Entry 2YJK (X-ray diffraction, 2.00 A resolution); this record covers chains C and E of the 12 polymer chains in the assembly.

Chain C (and E):
Name: AFP
From: Microbacterium arborescens
Notes: chain E of this document is another copy of the same molecule, construct and numbering; everything in this record applies to it too
UniProtKB: Q1X6M4 (Q1X6M4_9MICO); residues -2 to 158 here correspond to UniProt positions 1-161 (UniProt number = residue number + 3)
Sequence (161 residues; each row starts with the number of its first residue; numbers below 1 keep their minus sign (Met-2 is residue -2)):
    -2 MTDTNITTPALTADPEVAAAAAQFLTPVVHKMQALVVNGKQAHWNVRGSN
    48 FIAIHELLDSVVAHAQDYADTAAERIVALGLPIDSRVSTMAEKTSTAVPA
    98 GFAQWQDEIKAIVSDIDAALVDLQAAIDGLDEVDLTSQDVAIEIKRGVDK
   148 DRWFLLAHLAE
Unresolved in the structure: -2 to 1 (chain E: -2 to 6)
Ion coordination: Iron(II) oxide Fe site 1: His40 (shared with 2 residues of chain I); Iron(II) oxide Fe site 2: Asp67, Glu71 (shared with 1 residue of chain I)
Ligand contacts: Iron(II) oxide (OFE): Lys37, His40, Trp41, His52, Asp56

How chain C and chain E interact:
Contacting residue pairs (29):
  Asn2(C) with Arg149(E)
  Ile3(C) with Arg149(E)
  Thr4(C) with Asp146(E); Arg149(E)
  Thr5(C) with Lys142(E); Asp146(E), hydrogen bond (backbone-side chain)
  Pro6(C) with Asp114(E); Leu117(E), hydrophobic; Val118(E); Gln121(E)
  Ala7(C) with Val118(E); Gln121(E)
  Thr68(C) with Arg143(E)
  Glu71(C) with Lys147(E), salt bridge; Trp150(E)
  Arg72(C) with Asp146(E), salt bridge
  Val74(C) with Trp150(E)
  Ala75(C) with Asp146(E); Trp150(E), hydrophobic
  Leu132(C) with Asp128(E); Gln135(E)
  Thr133(C) with Ile124(E); Lys142(E); Arg143(E)
  Asp136(C) with Asp136(E); Ile139(E); Arg143(E), salt bridge
  Val137(C) with Arg143(E)
  Glu140(C) with Arg143(E), salt bridge
Also at the interface, not in a pair above, chain E (16 interface residues in all): Leu153

Summary:
Chain C and chain E each contribute 16 residues to their interface; the contacts include 1 hydrogen bond and 4
salt bridges. Polar pairs include Glu71(C)-Lys147(E), Arg72(C)-Asp146(E) and Asp136(C)-Arg143(E). Bound to
chain C: Iron(II) oxide.
Chain C and chain E are both AFP (Microbacterium arborescens); the structure, Structure of Dps from
MICROBACTERIUM ARBORESCENS in the high iron form, was determined by X-ray diffraction, deposited together with
2YJJ.
